PDB entry 1H2L | X-ray diffraction, 2.25 A resolution | chains A and S

== Chain A ==
Name: Factor inhibiting HIF1
Source organism: Homo sapiens
Reference sequence: Q969Q7 (Q969Q7); residues 1-349 here = UniProt positions 1-349
Amino-acid sequence (349 residues; row label = number of the first residue in the row):
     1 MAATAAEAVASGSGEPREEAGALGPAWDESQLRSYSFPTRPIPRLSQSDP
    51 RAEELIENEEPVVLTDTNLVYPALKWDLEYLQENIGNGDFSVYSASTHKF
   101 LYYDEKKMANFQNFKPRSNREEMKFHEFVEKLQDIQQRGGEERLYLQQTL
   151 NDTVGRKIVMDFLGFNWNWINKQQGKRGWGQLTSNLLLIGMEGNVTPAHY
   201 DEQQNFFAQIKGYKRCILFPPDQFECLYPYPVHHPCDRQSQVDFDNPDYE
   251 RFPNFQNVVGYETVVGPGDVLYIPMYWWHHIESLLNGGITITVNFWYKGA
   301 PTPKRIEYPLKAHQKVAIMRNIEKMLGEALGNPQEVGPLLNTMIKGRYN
Unresolved in the structure: 1-14, 304-306
Ion coordination: Fe2+: H199, D201, H279 (together with 2-oxoglutaric acid)
Ligand contacts: 2-oxoglutaric acid (AKG): Y145, L188, T196, H199, D201, N205, F207, K214, H279, I281, N294, W296

== Chain S ==
Name: Hypoxia-inducible factor 1 alpha
Source organism: Homo sapiens
Notes: fragment: c-terminal transactivation domain fragment, residues 786-826
Reference sequence: Q16665 (HIFA_HUMAN); numbering as in UniProt (aligned over 786-826)
Amino-acid sequence (41 residues; each row starts with the number of its first residue):
   786 SMDESGLPQLTSYDCEVNAPIQGSRNLLQGEELLRALDQVN
Unresolved in the structure: 786-794, 807-812, 823-826

== Chain A / chain S interface ==
Contacting residue pairs (52):
  Y102(A) - V802(S)
  Y102(A) - N803(S)
  Y102(A) - A804(S)
  T149(A) - Q814(S)
  L150(A) - Q814(S)
  L150(A) - L818(S)
  N151(A) - L813(S)
  N151(A) - L818(S)
  D152(A) - L813(S)  hydrogen bond (side chain-backbone)
  D152(A) - L818(S)
  V159(A) - L822(S)  hydrophobic
  F162(A) - L819(S)  hydrophobic
  F162(A) - L822(S)  hydrophobic
  L163(A) - L822(S)  hydrophobic
  W167(A) - L819(S)
  Q181(A) - E816(S)
  Q181(A) - E817(S)  hydrogen bond
  L182(A) - G815(S)
  L182(A) - E816(S)  hydrogen bond (backbone-backbone)
  T183(A) - Q814(S)  hydrogen bond (backbone-side chain)
  T183(A) - G815(S)
  S184(A) - Q814(S)
  S184(A) - G815(S)
  H199(A) - N803(S)  hydrogen bond
  D201(A) - E801(S)
  D201(A) - V802(S)
  D201(A) - N803(S)  hydrogen bond (side chain-backbone)
  E202(A) - D799(S)
  E202(A) - C800(S)
  E202(A) - E801(S)  hydrogen bond (backbone-backbone)
  Q203(A) - C800(S)  hydrogen bond (side chain-backbone)
  Q203(A) - V802(S)
  R238(A) - E801(S)
  R238(A) - V802(S)  hydrogen bond (side chain-backbone)
  R238(A) - N803(S)  hydrogen bond
  Q239(A) - N803(S)  hydrogen bond
  M275(A) - Y798(S)  hydrophobic
  Y276(A) - Y798(S)
  W296(A) - V802(S)  hydrophobic
  W296(A) - A804(S)  hydrophobic
  K298(A) - C800(S)
  G299(A) - Y798(S)  hydrogen bond (backbone-side chain)
  A300(A) - Y798(S)  hydrogen bond (backbone-side chain)
  T302(A) - T796(S)
  T302(A) - Y798(S)
  A317(A) - L795(S)
  A317(A) - T796(S)
  I318(A) - L795(S)
  R320(A) - E801(S)  salt bridge
  N321(A) - L795(S)  hydrogen bond (side chain-backbone)
  N321(A) - S797(S)  hydrogen bond (side chain-backbone)
  K324(A) - D799(S)
Interface residues without a listed pair, chain A (39 interface residues in all): D104, K107, L186, D237, P301, Q314, I322, M325
Interface residues without a listed pair, chain S (19 interface residues in all): P805

== In short ==
39 residues of chain A and 19 residues of chain S are in contact; the contacts include 15 hydrogen bonds and 1
salt bridge. Polar pairs include R320(A)-E801(S), D152(A)-L813(S) and Q181(A)-E817(S). Ligands of chain A:
2-oxoglutaric acid. H199(A), D201(A) and H279(A) form the Fe2+ site.
Chain A is Factor inhibiting HIF1 and chain S is Hypoxia-inducible factor 1 alpha, both from Homo sapiens; the
structure, Factor Inhibiting HIF-1 alpha in complex with HIF-1 alpha fragment peptide, was determined by X-ray
diffraction (same publication as 1H2K, 1H2M and 1H2N).
